PDB entry 6C6A | X-ray diffraction, 2.45 A resolution | chains A and B

== Chain A ==
Protein: Antigen-presenting glycoprotein CD1d1
Source organism: Mus musculus
UniProtKB: A0A0R4J090 (A0A0R4J090_MOUSE); residues 1-279 here correspond to UniProt positions 19-297 (UniProt number = residue number + 18)
Sequence (285 residues; numbered 1 to 285; the number before each row is that of its first residue):
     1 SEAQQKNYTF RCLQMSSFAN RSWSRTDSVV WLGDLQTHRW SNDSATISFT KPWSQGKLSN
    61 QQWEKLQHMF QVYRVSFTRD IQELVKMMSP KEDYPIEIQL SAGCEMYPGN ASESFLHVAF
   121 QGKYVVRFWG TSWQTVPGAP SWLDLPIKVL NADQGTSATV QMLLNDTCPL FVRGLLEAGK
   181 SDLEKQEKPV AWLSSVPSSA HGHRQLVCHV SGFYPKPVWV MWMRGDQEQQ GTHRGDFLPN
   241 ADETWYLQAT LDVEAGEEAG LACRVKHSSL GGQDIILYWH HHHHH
Not modelled in the structure: 1-6, 280-285
Disulfides: Cys104-Cys168, Cys208-Cys263
Covalently attached groups: N-acetylglucosamine (NAG) linked to Asn20, Asn42, Asn165
Sequence notes: expression tag (280-285)

== Chain B ==
Protein: Beta-2-microglobulin
Source organism: Mus musculus
UniProtKB: P01887 (B2MG_MOUSE); residues 1-99 here correspond to UniProt positions 21-119 (UniProt number = residue number + 20)
Sequence (99 residues; row label = number of the first residue in the row):
     1 IQKTPQIQVY SRHPPENGKP NILNCYVTQF HPPHIEIQML KNGKKIPKVE MSDMSFSKDW
    61 SFYILAHTEF TPTETDTYAC RVKHASMAEP KTVYWDRDM
Not modelled in the structure: 1, 98-99
Disulfides: Cys25-Cys80

== Chain A / chain B interface ==
Pairs across the interface (54; chain A residue first):
  Arg11(A) with Lys58(B)
  Leu13(A) with Ser55(B); Phe56(B)
  Gln14(A) with Phe56(B)
  Met15(A) with Met54(B); Phe56(B), hydrophobic; Phe62(B), hydrophobic
  Ser17(A) with Pro33(B); His34(B)
  Val29(A) with Asp53(B); Met54(B); Ser55(B)
  Trp31(A) with Ser55(B), hydrogen bond; Tyr63(B)
  Gln36(A) with Asp53(B), hydrogen bond
  Arg39(A) with Asp53(B), salt bridge
  Glu97(A) with Pro32(B); Pro33(B); His34(B), salt bridge
  Gln99(A) with His31(B); Phe56(B); Trp60(B), hydrogen bond (side chain-backbone); Phe62(B)
  Leu100(A) with Phe56(B)
  His117(A) with Trp60(B)
  Ala119(A) with Trp60(B), hydrophobic
  Gln121(A) with His31(B)
  Gly122(A) with His31(B); Trp60(B)
  Tyr124(A) with Trp60(B)
  Val190(A) with Pro14(B), hydrophobic
  Trp192(A) with Ser11(B); His13(B); Pro14(B), hydrophobic; Pro15(B)
  Val196(A) with Asp96(B)
  Ser211(A) with Arg12(B), hydrogen bond (side chain-backbone)
  Gly212(A) with Arg12(B)
  Leu238(A) with Gln8(B); Tyr10(B); Tyr26(B), hydrophobic
  Pro239(A) with Tyr10(B), hydrogen bond (backbone-side chain); Tyr26(B); Leu65(B)
  Asn240(A) with Tyr10(B); Arg12(B); Asn24(B), hydrogen bond; Leu65(B)
  Ala241(A) with Leu65(B); His67(B)
  Asp242(A) with Arg12(B), salt bridge
  Thr244(A) with Arg12(B)
  Tyr246(A) with Tyr10(B), hydrophobic; Ser11(B)
Other interface residues (no listed pair), chain A (34 interface residues in all): Ser101, Val118, Ser195, Asp236, Phe237
Other interface residues (no listed pair), chain B (27 interface residues in all): Lys3, Asp59, Arg97

== In short ==
The interface between chain A and chain B involves 34 residues on one side and 27 on the other; the contacts
include 6 hydrogen bonds and 3 salt bridges. Among the polar pairs are Arg39(A)-Asp53(B), Glu97(A)-His34(B)
and Asp242(A)-Arg12(B).
Chain A is Antigen-presenting glycoprotein CD1d1 and chain B is Beta-2-microglobulin, both from Mus musculus;
the structure, Structure of glycolipid aGSA[16,6P] in complex with mouse CD1d, was determined by X-ray
diffraction (same publication as 6C5M, 6C69, 6C6C, 6C6E, 6C6H, 6C6J and 10 further entries).
